Entry 8VB0 (electron microscopy, 3.04 A resolution); this record covers chains A and I of the 14 polymer chains in the assembly.

[Chain A]
Molecule: Major capsid protein (gp38)
From: Pectobacterium phage PhiM1
UniProtKB: A0A1P7WG08 (A0A1P7WG08_9CAUD); residue numbers follow UniProt; this construct covers 1-327
Chain sequence (327 residues; row label = number of the first residue in the row):
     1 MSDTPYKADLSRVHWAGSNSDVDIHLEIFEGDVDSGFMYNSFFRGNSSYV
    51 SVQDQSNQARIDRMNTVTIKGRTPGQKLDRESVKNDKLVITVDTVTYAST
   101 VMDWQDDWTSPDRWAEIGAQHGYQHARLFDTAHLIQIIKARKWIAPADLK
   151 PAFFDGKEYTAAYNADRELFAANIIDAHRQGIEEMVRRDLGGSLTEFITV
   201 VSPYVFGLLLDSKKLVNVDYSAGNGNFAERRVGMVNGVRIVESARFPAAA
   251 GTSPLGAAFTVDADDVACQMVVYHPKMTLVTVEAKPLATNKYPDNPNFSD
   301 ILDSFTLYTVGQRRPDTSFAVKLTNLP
Disordered / not traced: 1-2

[Chain I]
Molecule: Alpha-claw decoration protein (gp44)
From: Pectobacterium phage PhiM1
UniProtKB: A0A1P7WG15 (A0A1P7WG15_9CAUD); residue numbers follow UniProt; this construct covers 1-62
Chain sequence (62 residues; numbered 1 to 62; the number before each row is that of its first residue):
     1 MAITTGTTEAQALNMTMRDAVLKVAPGVQQLVQNSSQLTAAEIAIIQTNI
    51 TALKAAFTAAGA
Disordered / not traced: 1

[How chain A and chain I interact]
Residue-residue contacts (4):
  Gly17(A) with Asp19(I)
  Val22(A) with Asp19(I); Leu22(I), hydrophobic; Lys23(I)
Interface residues without a listed pair, chain A (5 interface residues in all): Ala16, Ser18, Asp21
Interface residues without a listed pair, chain I (4 interface residues in all): Arg18
The authors on this interface:
  - residue pairs: Asp21(A)-Lys23(I), Asp19(I)-Val22(A) (hydrophobic contact), Leu22(I)-Val22(A) (hydrophobic contact), Lys23(I)-Val22(A) (hydrophobic contact)
  - interface residues, chain A: Val22(A)

[In short]
5 residues of chain A and 4 residues of chain I are in contact. The paper describes a contact between Asp21(A)
and Lys23(I); hydrophobic contacts between Asp19(I) and Val22(A), Leu22(I) and Val22(A) and Lys23(I) and
Val22(A). From the paper: the interface residue Val22(A).
Chain A is Major capsid protein (gp38) and chain I is Alpha-claw decoration protein (gp44), both from
Pectobacterium phage PhiM1; the structure, Asymmetric unit of bacteriophage PhiM1 mature capsid, was
determined by electron microscopy, deposited together with 8VB2, 8VB4 and 8VBX.
